Entry 3DU3 (X-ray diffraction, 2.80 A resolution); this record covers chains L and H of the 3 polymer chains in the assembly.

# Chain L
Name: Reaction center protein L chain
Source organism: Rhodobacter sphaeroides
UniProtKB: P0C0Y8 (RCEL_RHOSH); residues 1-281 here correspond to UniProt positions 2-282 (UniProt number = residue number + 1)
Chain sequence (281 residues; numbered 1 to 281; the number before each row is that of its first residue):
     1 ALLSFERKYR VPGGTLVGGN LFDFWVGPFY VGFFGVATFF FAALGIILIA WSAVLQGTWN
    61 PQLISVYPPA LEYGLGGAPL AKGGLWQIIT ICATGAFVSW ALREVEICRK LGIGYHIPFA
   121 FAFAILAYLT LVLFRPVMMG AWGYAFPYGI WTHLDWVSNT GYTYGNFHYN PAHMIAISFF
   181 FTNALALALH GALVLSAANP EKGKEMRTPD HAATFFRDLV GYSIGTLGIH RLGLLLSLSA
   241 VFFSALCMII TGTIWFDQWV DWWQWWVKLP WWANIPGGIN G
Differences from the reference sequence: engineered mutation A212 (Glu213 in P0C0Y8), A213 (Asp214 in P0C0Y8)
Metal / ion sites: bacteriochlorophyll a Mg site 1 near H153 (its only coordinating residue here); bacteriochlorophyll a Mg site 2 near H173 (its only coordinating residue here); Fe ion: H190, H230 (shared with 3 residues of chain M)
Residues lining bound ligands:
  - bacteriochlorophyll a (BCL), molecule 1: I46, Y128, L131, F146, I150, H153, L154, W156, V157
  - bacteriochlorophyll a (BCL), molecule 2: F97, F121, A124, I125, A127, Y128, L131, W156, V157, S158, T160, G161, Y162, N166, F167, H168, H173, A176, I177, F180, F181, V241, S244, A245, C247, M248
  - bacteriochlorophyll a (BCL), molecule 3: V157, Y162, H168, F181
  - bacteriochlorophyll a (BCL), molecule 4: H168, M174, I177, S178, F181, T182, L185
  - bacteriopheophytin a (BPH), molecule 1: F41, A42, G45, I49, I89, C92, A93, A96, F97, W100, E104, I117, A120, F121, F123, A124, Y128, F146, Y148, G149, I150, H153, F180, S237, L238, V241
  - bacteriopheophytin a (BPH), molecule 2: F181, A184, L185, A188, L189, F216, L219, V220
  - ubiquinone-10 (U10), molecule 1: F29, Y30, V31, G35, T38, F39, W100, R103
  - ubiquinone-10 (U10), molecule 2: S178, F179, T182, L189, H190, L193, V194, A212, A213, F216, Y222, S223, I224, G225, T226, I229, L232, L236

# Chain H
Name: Reaction center protein H chain
Source organism: Rhodobacter sphaeroides
UniProtKB: P0C0Y7 (RCEH_RHOSH); residues 1-260 here = UniProt positions 1-260
Chain sequence (260 residues; row label = number of the first residue in the row):
     1 MVGVTAFGNF DLASLAIYSF WIFLAGLIYY LQTENMREGY PLENEDGTPA ANQGPFPLPK
    61 PKTFILPHGR GTLTVPGPES EDRPIALART AVSEGFPHAP TGDPMKDGVG PASWVARRDL
   121 PELDGHGHNK IKPMKAAAGF HVSAGKNPIG LPVRGCDLEI AGKVVDIWVD IPEQMARFLE
   181 VELKDGSTRL LPMQMVKVQS NRVHVNALSS DLFAGIPTIK SPTEVTLLEE DKICGYVAGG
   241 LMYAAPKRKS VVAAMLAEYA
Disordered / not traced: 1-10, 251-260

# Chain L / chain H interface
Contacting residue pairs (62):
  A1(L) - L42(H)
  A1(L) - E43(H)
  A1(L) - A50(H)
  L2(L) - L42(H)
  L2(L) - E43(H)  hydrogen bond (backbone-backbone)
  L3(L) - G39(H)
  L3(L) - Y40(H)  hydrophobic
  L3(L) - L42(H)  hydrophobic
  S4(L) - G39(H)  hydrogen bond (backbone-backbone)
  S4(L) - E43(H)
  S4(L) - E79(H)
  S4(L) - E81(H)
  F5(L) - G39(H)
  F5(L) - E81(H)
  R7(L) - E45(H)
  R7(L) - L87(H)
  R7(L) - R89(H)
  R7(L) - H98(H)  hydrogen bond
  K8(L) - E81(H)  salt bridge
  K8(L) - R83(H)
  K8(L) - I85(H)
  K8(L) - L87(H)
  K8(L) - V109(H)
  K8(L) - G110(H)  hydrogen bond (backbone-backbone)
  K8(L) - S113(H)
  K8(L) - W114(H)
  Y9(L) - G110(H)
  Y9(L) - S113(H)
  R10(L) - P97(H)
  R10(L) - H98(H)  hydrogen bond (backbone-backbone)
  V11(L) - L87(H)  hydrophobic
  V11(L) - P97(H)
  V11(L) - H98(H)
  V11(L) - G110(H)
  V11(L) - P111(H)
  P12(L) - P97(H)
  P12(L) - H98(H)
  P12(L) - A99(H)
  D23(L) - P97(H)
  F24(L) - G95(H)
  F24(L) - F96(H)  hydrophobic
  W25(L) - G95(H)  hydrogen bond (backbone-backbone)
  R109(L) - M242(H)
  K110(L) - P111(H)
  K110(L) - M242(H)
  G112(L) - P111(H)
  A198(L) - F64(H)
  N199(L) - K62(H)  hydrogen bond
  G203(L) - I65(H)
  E205(L) - I65(H)
  E205(L) - P67(H)
  M206(L) - F64(H)  hydrophobic
  M206(L) - I65(H)  hydrogen bond (backbone-backbone)
  M206(L) - P67(H)
  T208(L) - G125(H)
  D210(L) - D124(H)
  D210(L) - G125(H)  hydrogen bond (side chain-backbone)
  D210(L) - P172(H)
  G225(L) - E173(H)
  T226(L) - E173(H)  hydrogen bond (backbone-side chain)
  L227(L) - M175(H)  hydrophobic
  L227(L) - Q194(H)
Other interface residues (no listed pair), chain L (32 interface residues in all): G13, G14, L111, K204, P209
Other interface residues (no listed pair), chain H (44 interface residues in all): E38, P41, L66, A88, E94, P100, V115, E122, A238, L241, Y243

# Overview
32 residues of chain L face 44 of chain H across their interface, with 10 hydrogen bonds and 1 salt bridge.
Among the polar pairs are K8(L)-E81(H), R7(L)-H98(H) and N199(L)-K62(H). Ligands of chain L: 4 copies of
bacteriochlorophyll a, bacteriopheophytin a and ubiquinone-10.
Here chain L is Reaction center protein L chain and chain H is Reaction center protein H chain, both from
Rhodobacter sphaeroides. Entry 3DU3 (E(L212)A, D(L213)A, A(M249)Y triple mutant structure of photosynthetic
reaction center) was determined by X-ray diffraction.
